1YRH - chains A and C of the 4 polymer chains in the assembly; structure by X-ray diffraction, 3.11 A resolution.

== Chain A (and C) ==
Protein: trp repressor binding protein WrbA
From: Deinococcus radiodurans
Notes: chain C of this document is another copy of the same molecule, construct and numbering; everything in this record applies to it too
UniProt: Q9RYU4 (Q9RYU4_DEIRA); numbering as in UniProt (aligned over 2-199)
Amino-acid sequence (211 residues; each row starts with the number of its first residue; numbers below 1 keep their minus sign (Met-1 is residue -1)):
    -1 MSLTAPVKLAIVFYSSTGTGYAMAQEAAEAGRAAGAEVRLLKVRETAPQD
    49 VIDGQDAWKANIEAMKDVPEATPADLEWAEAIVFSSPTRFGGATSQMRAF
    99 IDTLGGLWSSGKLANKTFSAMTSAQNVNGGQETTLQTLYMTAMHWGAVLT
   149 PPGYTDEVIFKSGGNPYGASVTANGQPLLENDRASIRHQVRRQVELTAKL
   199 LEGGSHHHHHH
Disordered / not traced: -1 to 3, 204-209 (chain C: -1 to 2, 204-209)
Sequence notes: cloning artifact (-1 to 1, 200, 202-209); modified residue (21, 63, 95, 119, 138, 141)
Modified positions: Mse21, Mse63, Mse95, Mse119, Mse138, Mse141 (selenomethionine; parent Met)
Swiss-Prot annotation at these positions:
  - binding site (FMN): Ser13 to Gly18, Thr86 to Phe88, Ser121 to Gly127, His142
Small-molecule neighbours:
  - FMN (flavin mononucleotide), molecule 1: Ser13, Ser14, Thr15, Gly16, Thr17, Gly18, Pro85, Thr86, Arg87, Phe88, Gly89, Ser121, Ala122, Gln123, Asn124, Gly127, Ala171
  - FMN, molecule 2: Asp100, Gly103, His142
What the authors report for this chain:
  - binding site for flavin mononucleotide: Ser13, Thr15, Thr17, Arg87, Phe88, Ser121, Gln123, Asn124, Gly127, His142

== How chain A and chain C interact ==
Residue-residue contacts - 45 pairs, chain A then chain C:
  Gly89(A) with Tyr165(C)
  Asn124(A) with Tyr152(C); Phe158(C); Gly161(C); Gly162(C)
  Val125(A) with Asn126(C), hydrogen bond (backbone-side chain); Gly161(C), hydrogen bond (backbone-backbone)
  Asn126(A) with Val125(C), hydrogen bond (side chain-backbone); Gln129(C); Glu130(C); Gly161(C), hydrogen bond (backbone-backbone); Gly162(C); Asn163(C); Pro164(C); Ser168(C), hydrogen bond
  Gly127(A) with Glu130(C); Tyr152(C); Gly162(C)
  Gly128(A) with Glu130(C), hydrogen bond (backbone-side chain)
  Gln129(A) with Asn126(C); Glu130(C), hydrogen bond (backbone-side chain)
  Glu130(A) with Val125(C); Asn126(C); Gly127(C); Gly128(C), hydrogen bond (side chain-backbone); Gln129(C), hydrogen bond (side chain-backbone); Glu130(C), hydrogen bond (side chain-backbone); Thr131(C), hydrogen bond (side chain-backbone)
  Thr131(A) with Glu130(C), hydrogen bond (backbone-side chain); Tyr165(C), hydrogen bond
  Gln134(A) with Thr131(C); Gln134(C), hydrogen bond
  Tyr152(A) with Asn124(C); Gly127(C)
  Phe158(A) with Asn124(C)
  Gly161(A) with Asn124(C); Val125(C), hydrogen bond (backbone-backbone); Asn126(C), hydrogen bond (backbone-backbone)
  Gly162(A) with Asn124(C); Asn126(C); Gly127(C)
  Asn163(A) with Asn126(C)
  Pro164(A) with Asn126(C)
  Tyr165(A) with Thr131(C), hydrogen bond
  Ser168(A) with Asn126(C), hydrogen bond
Also at the interface, not in a pair above, chain A (19 interface residues in all): Ser160
Also at the interface, not in a pair above, chain C (18 interface residues in all): Gly89

== In short ==
The interface between chain A and chain C involves 19 residues on one side and 18 on the other; the contacts
include 18 hydrogen bonds. Polar pairs include Val125(A)-Asn126(C), Asn126(A)-Ser168(C) and
Gly128(A)-Glu130(C). Chain A binds flavin mononucleotide. From the paper: a binding site for flavin
mononucleotide at Ser13(A), Thr15(A) and Thr17(A) among others.
Both chains are trp repressor binding protein WrbA (Deinococcus radiodurans). Entry 1YRH (Crystal Structure Of
Trp Repressor Binding Protein Wrba in complex with FMN) was determined by X-ray diffraction, deposited
together with 1ZWK, 1ZWL and 1YDG.
